Entry 6PM9 (X-ray diffraction, 2.86 A resolution); this record covers chains F and G of the 4 polymer chains in the assembly.

== Chain F (and G) ==
Name: O-GlcNAcase stalk domain
Organism: Homo sapiens
Notes: EC 3.2.1.169; chain G of this document is another copy of the same molecule, construct and numbering; everything in this record applies to it too
UniProt: O60502 (OGA_HUMAN); residues 554-705 here = UniProt positions 554-705
Sequence (161 residues; each row starts with the number of its first residue):
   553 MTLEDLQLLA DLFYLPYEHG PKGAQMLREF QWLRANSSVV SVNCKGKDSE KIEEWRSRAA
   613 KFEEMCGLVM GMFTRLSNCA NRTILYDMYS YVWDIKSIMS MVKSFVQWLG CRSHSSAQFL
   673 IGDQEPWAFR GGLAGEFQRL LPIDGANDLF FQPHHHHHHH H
Disordered / not traced: 553, 590-601, 661-681, 696-713 (chain G: 553, 589-598, 661-675, 696-713)
Differences from the reference sequence: initiating methionine (553); expression tag (706-713)

== Interface between chain F and chain G ==
Pairs across the interface - 46 pairs, chain F then chain G:
  Leu564(F) with Leu685(G)
  Tyr569(F) with Gln676(G), hydrogen bond (side chain-backbone); Glu677(G); Pro678(G)
  His571(F) with Gly684(G); Leu685(G); Glu688(G), salt bridge
  Gly575(F) with Leu685(G)
  Met578(F) with Phe689(G), hydrophobic
  Leu579(F) with Leu685(G), hydrophobic; Glu688(G); Phe689(G)
  Phe582(F) with Phe689(G), hydrophobic; Leu692(G), hydrophobic; Leu693(G), hydrophobic
  Arg586(F) with Leu692(G)
  Ile647(F) with Ala686(G), hydrophobic
  Ile650(F) with Ala686(G); Phe689(G), hydrophobic; Gln690(G)
  Met651(F) with Phe689(G), hydrophobic
  Met653(F) with Leu693(G)
  Val654(F) with Phe689(G), hydrophobic; Leu693(G), hydrophobic
  Phe657(F) with Pro694(G)
  Leu685(F) with Leu564(G); His571(G); Gly575(G); Ile647(G), hydrophobic
  Ala686(F) with Ile647(G); Ile650(G)
  Glu688(F) with His571(G), salt bridge; Leu579(G)
  Phe689(F) with Met578(G); Leu579(G), hydrophobic; Phe582(G), hydrophobic; Ile650(G), hydrophobic; Met651(G), hydrophobic
  Leu692(F) with Phe582(G), hydrophobic; Arg586(G), hydrogen bond (backbone-side chain); Phe657(G)
  Leu693(F) with Ile650(G); Met653(G); Val654(G), hydrophobic; Phe657(G), hydrophobic
  Pro694(F) with Phe657(G)
Also at the interface, not in a pair above, chain F (25 interface residues in all): Pro568, Gln583, Gly684, Gln690
Also at the interface, not in a pair above, chain G (26 interface residues in all): Ile695

== Overview ==
25 residues of chain F face 26 of chain G across their interface, with 2 hydrogen bonds and 2 salt bridges.
Polar contacts include His571(F)-Glu688(G), Tyr569(F)-Gln676(G) and Leu692(F)-Arg586(G).
Chain F and chain G are both O-GlcNAcase stalk domain (Homo sapiens); the structure, Crystal structure of the
core catalytic domain of human O-GlcNAcase bound to MK-8719, was determined by X-ray diffraction.
